PDB entry 3ZLJ | X-ray diffraction, 3.10 A resolution | chains A and F of the 4 polymer chains in the assembly

Chain A:
Name: DNA mismatch repair protein muts
From: Escherichia coli K-12
Reference sequence: P23909 (MUTS_ECOLI); residue numbers follow UniProt; this construct covers 1-800
Amino-acid sequence (800 residues; row label = number of the first residue in the row):
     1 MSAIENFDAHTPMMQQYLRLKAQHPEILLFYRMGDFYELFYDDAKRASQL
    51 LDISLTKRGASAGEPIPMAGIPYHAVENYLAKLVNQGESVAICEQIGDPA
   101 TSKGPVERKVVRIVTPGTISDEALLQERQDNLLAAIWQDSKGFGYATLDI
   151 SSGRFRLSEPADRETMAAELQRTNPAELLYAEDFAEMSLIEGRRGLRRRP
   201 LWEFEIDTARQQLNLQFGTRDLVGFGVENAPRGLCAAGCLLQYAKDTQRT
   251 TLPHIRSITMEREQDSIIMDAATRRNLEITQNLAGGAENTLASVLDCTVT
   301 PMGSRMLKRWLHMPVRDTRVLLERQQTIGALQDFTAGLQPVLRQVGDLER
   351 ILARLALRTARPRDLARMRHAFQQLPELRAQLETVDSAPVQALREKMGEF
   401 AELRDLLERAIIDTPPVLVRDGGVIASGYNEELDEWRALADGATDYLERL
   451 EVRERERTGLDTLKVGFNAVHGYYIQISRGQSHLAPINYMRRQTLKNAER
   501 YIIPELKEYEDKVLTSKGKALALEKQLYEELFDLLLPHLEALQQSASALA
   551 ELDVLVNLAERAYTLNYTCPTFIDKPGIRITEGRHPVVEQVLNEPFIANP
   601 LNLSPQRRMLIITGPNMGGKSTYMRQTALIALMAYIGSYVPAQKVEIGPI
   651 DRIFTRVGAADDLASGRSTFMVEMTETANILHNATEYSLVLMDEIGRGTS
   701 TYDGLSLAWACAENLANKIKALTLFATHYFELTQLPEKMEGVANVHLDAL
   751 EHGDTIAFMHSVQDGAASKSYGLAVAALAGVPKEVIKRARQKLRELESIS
Not modelled in the structure: 1, 658-669, 749-757
Curated features (UniProtKB/Swiss-Prot):
  - binding site (ATP): Gly-614 to Ser-621
From the paper describing this entry:
  - conformationally variable residues (order/disorder transition): Ala-749 to Ala-757

Chain F:
Molecule: 21-nt DNA strand
Sequence (21 nucleotides; row label = number of the first residue in the row):
     1 TGACACTGGTGCTTGGCAGCT
Not modelled in the structure: 1-4

How chain A and chain F interact:
Contacting residue pairs - 24 pairs, chain A then chain F:
  Phe-36(A) / DT13(F)  stacking on the base
  Phe-36(A) / DT14(F)  base contact
  Glu-38(A) / DT13(F)  hydrogen bond to the base
  Ile-53(A) / DT14(F)  phosphate contact
  Ser-54(A) / DT13(F)  phosphate contact
  Ser-54(A) / DT14(F)  hydrogen bond to the phosphate
  Thr-56(A) / DC12(F)  phosphate contact
  Arg-58(A) / DG11(F)  base contact
  Met-68(A) / DC12(F)  sugar contact
  Ala-69(A) / DT13(F)  base contact
  Gly-70(A) / DT13(F)  hydrogen bond to the base
  Gly-70(A) / DT14(F)  sugar contact
  Pro-72(A) / DT14(F)  base contact
  Pro-72(A) / DG15(F)  sugar contact
  His-74(A) / DG15(F)  sugar contact
  Ala-75(A) / DG15(F)  sugar contact
  Tyr-79(A) / DT14(F)  hydrogen bond to the phosphate
  Tyr-79(A) / DG15(F)  hydrogen bond to the phosphate
  Asn-468(A) / DG19(F)  hydrogen bond to the phosphate
  Gln-493(A) / DG19(F)  hydrogen bond to the phosphate
  Leu-495(A) / DC20(F)  phosphate contact
  Lys-496(A) / DC20(F)  hydrogen bond to the phosphate
  Lys-496(A) / DT21(F)  salt bridge to the phosphate
  Arg-500(A) / DG19(F)  salt bridge to the phosphate
Other interface residues (no listed pair), chain A (20 interface residues in all): Lys-57, Ile-71
Other interface residues (no listed pair), chain F (10 interface residues in all): DG16, DA18

Overview:
Chain A and chain F form an interface of 20 and 10 residues respectively, with 8 hydrogen bonds, 2 salt
bridges and 1 aromatic stacking contact. Polar pairs include Glu-38(A)/DT13(F), Gly-70(A)/DT13(F) and
Ser-54(A)/DT14(F). UniProt lists 8 ATP-binding residues on chain A. The paper reports conformational
variability at Ala-749(A).
Here chain A is DNA mismatch repair protein muts (Escherichia coli K-12) and chain F is a 21-nt DNA strand.
Entry 3ZLJ (Crystal structure of full-length e.coli DNA mismatch repair protein muts D835R mutant in complex
with gt ...) was determined by X-ray diffraction.
